5MX4 - chains C and F of the 6 polymer chains in the assembly; structure by X-ray diffraction, 2.31 A resolution.

# Chain C (and F)
Name: Purine nucleoside phosphorylase DeoD-type
Organism: Helicobacter pylori R018c
Notes: EC 2.4.2.1; chain F of this document is another copy of the same molecule, construct and numbering; everything in this record applies to it too
UniProt: K2JXG0 (K2JXG0_HELPX); residue numbers follow UniProt; this construct covers 1-233
Amino-acid sequence (233 residues; row label = number of the first residue in the row):
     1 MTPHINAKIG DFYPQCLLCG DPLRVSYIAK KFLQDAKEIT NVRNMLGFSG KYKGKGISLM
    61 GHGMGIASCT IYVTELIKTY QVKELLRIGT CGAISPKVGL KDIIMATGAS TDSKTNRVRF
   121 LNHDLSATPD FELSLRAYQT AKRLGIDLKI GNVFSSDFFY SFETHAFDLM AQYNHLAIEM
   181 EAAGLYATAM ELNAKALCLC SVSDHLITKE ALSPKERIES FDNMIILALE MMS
Differences from the reference sequence: conflict Thr107 (Ile in K2JXG0)
Small-molecule neighbours: hypoxanthine (HPA): Thr90, Cys91, Gly92, Phe159, Ile178, Glu179, Met180, Ser203, Asp204, Leu206, Arg217

# Interface between chain C and chain F
Pairs across the interface (60; chain C residue first):
  Pro3(C) - Tyr160(F)
  His4(C) - Met64(F)
  His4(C) - Phe159(F)
  Gly20(C) - Arg43(F)
  Asp21(C) - Arg43(F)
  Pro22(C) - Arg43(F)
  Pro22(C) - Asn44(F)
  Leu23(C) - Asn41(F)
  Leu23(C) - Arg43(F)
  Leu23(C) - Asn44(F)
  Arg24(C) - Arg43(F)
  Asn41(C) - Leu23(F)
  Arg43(C) - Asp21(F)
  Arg43(C) - Pro22(F)
  Arg43(C) - Met64(F)
  Asn44(C) - Pro22(F)
  Asn44(C) - Leu23(F)
  Asn44(C) - Asn44(F)  hydrogen bond (side chain-backbone)
  Leu46(C) - Asn44(F)
  Met64(C) - His4(F)
  Met64(C) - Arg43(F)
  Met64(C) - Ser68(F)
  Met64(C) - Ile71(F)  hydrophobic
  Met64(C) - Tyr72(F)
  Gly65(C) - Ala67(F)
  Ala67(C) - Asp157(F)
  Ala67(C) - Met180(F)  hydrophobic
  Ser68(C) - Met64(F)
  Ile71(C) - Met64(F)  hydrophobic
  Ile71(C) - Phe159(F)  hydrophobic
  Tyr72(C) - Met64(F)
  Thr74(C) - Tyr160(F)
  Glu75(C) - Tyr160(F)  hydrogen bond
  Asp112(C) - Lys114(F)
  Lys114(C) - Asp112(F)
  Lys114(C) - Lys114(F)
  Lys114(C) - Arg117(F)
  Thr115(C) - Asp157(F)
  Thr115(C) - Phe158(F)
  Arg117(C) - Lys114(F)
  Val118(C) - Phe158(F)  hydrophobic
  Arg119(C) - Phe158(F)
  Arg119(C) - Phe162(F)
  Asp157(C) - Ala67(F)
  Asp157(C) - Thr115(F)
  Phe158(C) - Thr115(F)
  Phe158(C) - Val118(F)  hydrophobic
  Phe158(C) - Arg119(F)
  Phe159(C) - His4(F)
  Phe159(C) - Ile71(F)  hydrophobic
  Tyr160(C) - Pro3(F)
  Tyr160(C) - Glu75(F)  hydrogen bond
  Phe162(C) - Arg119(F)
  Phe162(C) - Glu191(F)
  Met180(C) - Ala67(F)  hydrophobic
  Met180(C) - Ile71(F)  hydrophobic
  Glu191(C) - Phe162(F)
  Pro214(C) - Thr2(F)
  Pro214(C) - Pro3(F)
  Arg217(C) - Pro3(F)
Interface residues without a listed pair, chain C (38 interface residues in all): Thr2, Thr90, Ser113, Glu163
Interface residues without a listed pair, chain F (35 interface residues in all): Gly20, Val42, Leu46, Gly65, Thr74, Ser113, Glu163

# In short
Chain C and chain F form an interface of 38 and 35 residues respectively, with 3 hydrogen bonds. Among the
polar pairs are Asn44(C)-Asn44(F) and Glu75(C)-Tyr160(F). Bound to chain C: hypoxanthine.
Chain C and chain F are both Purine nucleoside phosphorylase DeoD-type (Helicobacter pylori R018c); the
structure, Crystal structure of H. pylori purine nucleoside phosphorylase from clinical isolate HpPNP-1, was
determined by X-ray diffraction together with 5MX6 and 5MX8 from the same study.
